Entry 4TR8 (X-ray diffraction, 1.80 A resolution); this record covers chains A and B.

# Chain A
Protein: DNA polymerase III subunit beta
Source organism: Pseudomonas aeruginosa HB15
Notes: EC 2.7.7.7
Reference sequence: V4MZL6 (V4MZL6_PSEAI); residue numbers follow UniProt; this construct covers 1-367
Sequence (383 residues; row label = number of the first residue in the row):
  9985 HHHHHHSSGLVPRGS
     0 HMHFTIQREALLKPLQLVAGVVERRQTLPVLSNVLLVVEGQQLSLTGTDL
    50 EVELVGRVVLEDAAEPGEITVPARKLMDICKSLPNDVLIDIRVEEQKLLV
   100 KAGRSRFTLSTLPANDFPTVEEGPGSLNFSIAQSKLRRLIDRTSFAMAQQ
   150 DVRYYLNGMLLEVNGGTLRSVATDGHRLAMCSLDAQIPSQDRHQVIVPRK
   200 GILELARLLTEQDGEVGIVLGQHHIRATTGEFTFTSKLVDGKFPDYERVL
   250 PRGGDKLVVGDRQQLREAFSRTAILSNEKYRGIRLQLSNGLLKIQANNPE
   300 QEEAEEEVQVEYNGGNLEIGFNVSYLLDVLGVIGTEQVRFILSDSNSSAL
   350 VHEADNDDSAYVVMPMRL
Disordered / not traced: 23-25, 367
Sequence notes: expression tag (0, 9985-9999)
Ion coordination: Na+ near Asp260 (its only coordinating residue here)

# Chain B
Protein: DNA polymerase III subunit beta
Source organism: Pseudomonas aeruginosa HB15
Notes: EC 2.7.7.7
Reference sequence: V4MZL6 (V4MZL6_PSEAI); residue numbers follow UniProt; this construct covers 1-367
Sequence (383 residues; each row starts with the number of its first residue; numbers below 1 keep their minus sign (His-15 is residue -15)):
   -15 HHHHHHSSGLVPRGSHMHFTIQREALLKPLQLVAGVVERRQTLPVLSNVL
    35 LVVEGQQLSLTGTDLEVELVGRVVLEDAAEPGEITVPARKLMDICKSLPN
    85 DVLIDIRVEEQKLLVKAGRSRFTLSTLPANDFPTVEEGPGSLNFSIAQSK
   135 LRRLIDRTSFAMAQQDVRYYLNGMLLEVNGGTLRSVATDGHRLAMCSLDA
   185 QIPSQDRHQVIVPRKGILELARLLTEQDGEVGIVLGQHHIRATTGEFTFT
   235 SKLVDGKFPDYERVLPRGGDKLVVGDRQQLREAFSRTAILSNEKYRGIRL
   285 QLSNGLLKIQANNPEQEEAEEEVQVEYNGGNLEIGFNVSYLLDVLGVIGT
   335 EQVRFILSDSNSSALVHEADNDDSAYVVMPMRL
Disordered / not traced: -15 to -1, 23-25, 118-121
Sequence notes: expression tag (-15 to 0)

# Chain A / chain B interface
Pairs across the interface (57; chain A residue first):
  Pro71(A) - Glu301(B)
  Lys74(A) - Asn297(B)
  Lys74(A) - Glu299(B)  salt bridge
  Lys74(A) - Glu301(B)  salt bridge
  Asp77(A) - Ile273(B)
  Ile78(A) - Ile273(B)
  Ser81(A) - Arg270(B)  hydrogen bond (backbone-side chain)
  Ser81(A) - Ile273(B)
  Leu82(A) - Arg270(B)
  Pro83(A) - Arg270(B)
  Lys96(A) - Gln300(B)
  Arg103(A) - Glu304(B)
  Arg103(A) - Glu305(B)
  Arg103(A) - Glu306(B)  hydrogen bond (backbone-backbone)
  Ser104(A) - Arg270(B)
  Ser104(A) - Glu304(B)
  Ser104(A) - Glu305(B)  hydrogen bond
  Arg105(A) - Ala303(B)
  Arg105(A) - Glu304(B)  hydrogen bond (backbone-backbone)
  Phe106(A) - Arg270(B)
  Phe106(A) - Glu302(B)
  Phe106(A) - Ala303(B)  hydrophobic
  Thr107(A) - Leu274(B)
  Thr107(A) - Glu301(B)
  Thr107(A) - Glu302(B)  hydrogen bond (backbone-backbone)
  Leu108(A) - Leu274(B)  hydrophobic
  Leu108(A) - Glu301(B)
  Ser109(A) - Glu301(B)  hydrogen bond
  Arg270(A) - Ser81(B)  hydrogen bond (side chain-backbone)
  Arg270(A) - Leu82(B)
  Arg270(A) - Pro83(B)
  Arg270(A) - Ser104(B)
  Arg270(A) - Phe106(B)
  Ile273(A) - Asp77(B)
  Ile273(A) - Ile78(B)
  Ile273(A) - Ser81(B)
  Leu274(A) - Lys74(B)
  Leu274(A) - Thr107(B)
  Leu274(A) - Leu108(B)  hydrophobic
  Leu290(A) - Arg103(B)
  Asn297(A) - Lys74(B)
  Glu299(A) - Lys74(B)  salt bridge
  Glu301(A) - Lys74(B)  salt bridge
  Glu301(A) - Thr107(B)
  Glu301(A) - Leu108(B)
  Glu301(A) - Ser109(B)  hydrogen bond (side chain-backbone)
  Glu302(A) - Phe106(B)
  Glu302(A) - Thr107(B)  hydrogen bond (backbone-backbone)
  Ala303(A) - Arg105(B)
  Ala303(A) - Phe106(B)  hydrophobic
  Glu304(A) - Arg103(B)
  Glu304(A) - Ser104(B)
  Glu304(A) - Arg105(B)  hydrogen bond (backbone-backbone)
  Glu305(A) - Arg103(B)
  Glu305(A) - Ser104(B)  hydrogen bond
  Glu306(A) - Arg103(B)  salt bridge
  Gln308(A) - Arg103(B)
Also at the interface, not in a pair above, chain A (29 interface residues in all): Gln300
Also at the interface, not in a pair above, chain B (27 interface residues in all): Pro71, Lys96

# Overview
Chain A and chain B form an interface of 29 and 27 residues respectively, with 11 hydrogen bonds and 5 salt
bridges. Among the polar pairs are Lys74(A)-Glu299(B), Lys74(A)-Glu301(B) and Glu306(A)-Arg103(B).
Both chains are DNA polymerase III subunit beta (Pseudomonas aeruginosa HB15). Entry 4TR8 (Crystal structure
of DNA polymerase sliding clamp from Pseudomonas aeruginosa) was determined by X-ray diffraction together with
4TR6, 4TR7 and 4TSZ from the same study.
